PDB entry 4G7H | X-ray diffraction, 2.90 A resolution | chains C and G of the 8 polymer chains in the assembly

Chain C:
Protein: DNA-directed RNA polymerase subunit beta
From: Thermus thermophilus
Notes: EC 2.7.7.6
UniProt: Q8RQE9 (RPOB_THET8); numbering as in UniProt (aligned over 1-1119)
Sequence (1119 residues; numbered 1 to 1119; the number before each row is that of its first residue):
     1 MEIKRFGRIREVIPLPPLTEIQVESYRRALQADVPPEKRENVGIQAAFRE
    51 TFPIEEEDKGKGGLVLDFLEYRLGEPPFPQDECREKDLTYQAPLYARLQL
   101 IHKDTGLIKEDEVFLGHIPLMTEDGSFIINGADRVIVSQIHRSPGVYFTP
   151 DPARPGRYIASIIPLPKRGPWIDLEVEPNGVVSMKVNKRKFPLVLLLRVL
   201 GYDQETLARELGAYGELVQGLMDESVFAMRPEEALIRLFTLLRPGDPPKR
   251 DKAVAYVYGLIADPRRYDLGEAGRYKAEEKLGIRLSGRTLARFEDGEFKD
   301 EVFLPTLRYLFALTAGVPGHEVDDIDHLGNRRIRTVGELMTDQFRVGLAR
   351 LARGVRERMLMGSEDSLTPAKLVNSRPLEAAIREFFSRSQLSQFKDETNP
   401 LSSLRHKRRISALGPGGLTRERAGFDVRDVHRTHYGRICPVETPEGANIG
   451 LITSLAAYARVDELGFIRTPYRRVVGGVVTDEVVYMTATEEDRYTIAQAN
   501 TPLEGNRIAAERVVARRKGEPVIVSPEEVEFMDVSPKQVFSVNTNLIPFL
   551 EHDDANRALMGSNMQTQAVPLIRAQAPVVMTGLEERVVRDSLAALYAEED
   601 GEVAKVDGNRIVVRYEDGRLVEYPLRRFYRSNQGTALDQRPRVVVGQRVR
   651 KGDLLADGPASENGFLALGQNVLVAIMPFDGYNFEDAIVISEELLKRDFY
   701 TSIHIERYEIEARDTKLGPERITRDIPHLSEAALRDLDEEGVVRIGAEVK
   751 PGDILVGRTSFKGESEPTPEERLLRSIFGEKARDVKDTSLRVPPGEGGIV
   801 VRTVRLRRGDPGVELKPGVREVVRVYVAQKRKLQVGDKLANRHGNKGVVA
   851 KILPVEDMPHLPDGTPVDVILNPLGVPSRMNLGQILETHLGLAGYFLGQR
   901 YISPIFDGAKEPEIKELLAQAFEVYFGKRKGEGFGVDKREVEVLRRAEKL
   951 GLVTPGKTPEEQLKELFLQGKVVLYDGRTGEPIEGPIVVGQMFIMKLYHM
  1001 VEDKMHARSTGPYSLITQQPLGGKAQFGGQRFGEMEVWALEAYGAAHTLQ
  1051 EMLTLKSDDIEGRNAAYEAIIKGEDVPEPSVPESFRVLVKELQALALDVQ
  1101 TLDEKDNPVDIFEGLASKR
Disordered / not traced: 57-63, 1119

Chain G:
Molecule: 19-nt DNA strand
Sequence (19 nucleotides; each row starts with the number of its first residue):
     1 CCTGCATCCGTGAGTCGAG
Disordered / not traced: 1-3

How chain C and chain G interact:
Pairs across the interface (7; chain C residue first):
  Gly1023(C) with DA18(G), phosphate contact
  Lys1024(C) with DA18(G), hydrogen bond to the phosphate
  Gln1030(C) with DG17(G), phosphate contact
  Arg1031(C) with DC16(G), salt bridge to the phosphate; DG17(G), hydrogen bond to the phosphate
  Gly1033(C) with DC16(G), phosphate contact
  Met1035(C) with DT15(G), sugar contact
Interface residues without a listed pair, chain C (9 interface residues in all): Glu421, Gly1029, Glu1036
Interface residues without a listed pair, chain G (5 interface residues in all): DA13

Summary:
The interface between chain C and chain G involves 9 residues on one side and 5 on the other; the contacts
include 2 hydrogen bonds and 1 salt bridge. Polar contacts include Lys1024(C)-DA18(G), Arg1031(C)-DG17(G) and
Arg1031(C)-DC16(G).
Here chain C is DNA-directed RNA polymerase subunit beta (Thermus thermophilus) and chain G is a 19-nt DNA
strand. Entry 4G7H (Crystal structure of Thermus thermophilus transcription initiation complex) was determined
by X-ray diffraction together with 4G7O and 4G7Z from the same study.
